6GPL - chains C and D of the 4 polymer chains in the assembly; structure by X-ray diffraction, 1.76 A resolution.

# Chain C (and D)
Molecule: GDP-mannose 4,6 dehydratase
Organism: Homo sapiens
Notes: EC 4.2.1.47; chain D of this document is another copy of the same molecule, construct and numbering; everything in this record applies to it too
UniProtKB: O60547 (GMDS_HUMAN); residues 23-372 here = UniProt positions 23-372
Sequence (352 residues; each row starts with the number of its first residue):
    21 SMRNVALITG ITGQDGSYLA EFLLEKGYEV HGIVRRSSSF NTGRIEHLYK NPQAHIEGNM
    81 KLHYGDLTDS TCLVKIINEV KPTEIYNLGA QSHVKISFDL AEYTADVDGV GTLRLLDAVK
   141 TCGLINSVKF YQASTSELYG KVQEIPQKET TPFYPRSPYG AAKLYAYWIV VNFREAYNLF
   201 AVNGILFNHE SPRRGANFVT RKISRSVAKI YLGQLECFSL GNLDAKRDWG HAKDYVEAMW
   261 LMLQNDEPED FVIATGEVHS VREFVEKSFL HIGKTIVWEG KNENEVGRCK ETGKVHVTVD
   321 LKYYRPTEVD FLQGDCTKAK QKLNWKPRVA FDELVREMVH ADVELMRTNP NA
Disordered / not traced: 21-22, 70-78
Differences from the reference sequence: expression tag (21-22)
Ligand contacts:
  - GDP-4k6d-Man (F7E; [[(2R,3S,4R,5R)-5-(2-azanyl-6-oxidanylidene-1H-purin-9-yl)-3,4-bis(oxidanyl)oxolan-2-yl]methoxy-oxidanyl-phosphoryl] [(2R,3S,4R,6R)-6-methyl-3,4-bis(oxidanyl)-5-oxidanylidene-oxan-2-yl] hydrogen phosphate): S112, H113, V114, T155, S156, E157, Y179, L206, F207, N208, R214, N217, F218, V219, K222, S239, L240, G241, N242, A245, R247, V281, Y323, R325, E328, V329
  - NADP (NAP; NADP nicotinamide-adenine-dinucleotide phosphate), molecule 1: G30, I31, T32, G33, Q34, D35, G36, R55, N61, D86, L87, L108, G109, A110, Q111, S112, Y123, V127, A153, S154, T155, Y179, K183, L206, F207, N208, H209, E210, R214
  - NADP (NAP), molecule 2: R56, S57, S58
UniProt features mapped onto this chain:
  - active site: T155, E157 (Nucleophile), Y179 (Nucleophile)
  - binding site (NADP(+)): G30 to D35, R55 to S58, D86, L87, L108 to S112, Y123, K183, H209, R214
  - modified residue: Y323 (Phosphotyrosine)

# How chain C and chain D interact
Residue-residue contacts (50; chain C residue first):
  T32(C) with S58(D)
  G33(C) with S58(D)
  R55(C) with R55(D); R56(D), hydrogen bond (side chain-backbone); S57(D)
  R56(C) with R55(D), hydrogen bond (backbone-side chain); A110(D); Q111(D); S112(D), hydrogen bond; I116(D); F218(D)
  S57(C) with R55(D)
  S58(C) with T32(D); G33(D); R64(D), hydrogen bond (backbone-side chain)
  S59(C) with R64(D), hydrogen bond
  R64(C) with S58(D), hydrogen bond (side chain-backbone); S59(D), hydrogen bond
  E66(C) with N371(D)
  Y84(C) with I116(D), hydrophobic; N217(D)
  G85(C) with L120(D)
  D86(C) with L120(D); Y123(D)
  T88(C) with Y123(D)
  D89(C) with L120(D); A121(D); E122(D), hydrogen bond (side chain-backbone); Y123(D), hydrogen bond (side chain-backbone)
  C92(C) with D119(D)
  K95(C) with D119(D), salt bridge
  A110(C) with R56(D)
  Q111(C) with R56(D)
  S112(C) with R56(D), hydrogen bond
  I116(C) with R56(D); Y84(D), hydrophobic
  D119(C) with C92(D)
  L120(C) with G85(D); D86(D); D89(D); C92(D), hydrophobic
  A121(C) with D89(D)
  E122(C) with D89(D), hydrogen bond (backbone-side chain); S90(D)
  Y123(C) with D86(D); T88(D); D89(D), hydrogen bond (backbone-side chain)
  N217(C) with Y84(D)
  F218(C) with R56(D)
  N371(C) with E66(D)
Other interface residues (no listed pair), chain C (31 interface residues in all): N61, H113, G215
Other interface residues (no listed pair), chain D (31 interface residues in all): N61, H113, G215

# In short
The chain C/chain D interface involves 31 residues from each chain, with 12 hydrogen bonds and 1 salt bridge.
Among the polar pairs are K95(C)-D119(D), R55(C)-R56(D) and R56(C)-S112(D). Ligands of chain C: GDP-4k6d-Man
and NADP.
Chain C and chain D are both GDP-mannose 4,6 dehydratase (Homo sapiens); the structure, Crystal structure of
human GDP-D-mannose 4,6-dehydratase in complex with GDP-4k6d-Man, was determined by X-ray diffraction (same
publication as 6Q94, 6GPJ and 6GPK).
